Entry 6ZDT (X-ray diffraction, 1.71 A resolution); this record covers chains A and B.

[Chain A]
Name: rRNA 2'-O-methyltransferase fibrillarin
Source organism: Saccharomyces cerevisiae
Notes: EC 2.1.1.-; fragment: Nop1short
UniProt: P15646 (FBRL_YEAST); residues 83-327 here = UniProt positions 83-327
Amino-acid sequence (248 residues; numbered 80 to 327; the number before each row is that of its first residue):
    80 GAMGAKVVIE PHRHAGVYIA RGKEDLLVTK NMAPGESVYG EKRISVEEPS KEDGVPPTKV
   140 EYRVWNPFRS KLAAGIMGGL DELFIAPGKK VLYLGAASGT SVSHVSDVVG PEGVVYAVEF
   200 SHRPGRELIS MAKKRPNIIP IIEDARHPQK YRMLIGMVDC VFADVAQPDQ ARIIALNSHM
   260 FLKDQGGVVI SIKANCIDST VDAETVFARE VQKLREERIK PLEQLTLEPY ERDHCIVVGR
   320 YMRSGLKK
Unresolved in the structure: 80-85, 128-133, 277-280, 327
Sequence notes: expression tag (80-82)
Modified residues: Cys314 (S-hydroxycysteine; CSO)
Reported in the primary citation:
  - mutagenesis - E222K: abolished binding to Nop561-166-E71K/Y158K
  - mutagenesis - R231E, M236K/D263R: abolished binding to Nucleolar protein 56 (chain B)

[Chain B]
Name: Nucleolar protein 56
Source organism: Saccharomyces cerevisiae
Notes: fragment: 56ntd
UniProt: Q12460 (NOP56_YEAST); numbering as in UniProt (aligned over 1-166)
Amino-acid sequence (168 residues; numbered -1 to 166; the number before each row is that of its first residue; numbers below 1 keep their minus sign (Gly-1 is residue -1)):
    -1 GAMAPIEYLL FEEPTGYAVF KVKLQQDDIG SRLKEVQEQI NDFGAFTKLI ELVSFAPFKG
    59 AAEALENAND ISEGLVSESL KAILDLNLPK ASSKKKNITL AISDKNLGPS IKEEFPYVDC
   119 ISNELAQDLI RGVRLHGEKL FKGLQSGDLE RAQLGLGHAY SRAKVKFS
Unresolved in the structure: 142, 166
Sequence notes: expression tag (-1 to 0)
Reported in the primary citation:
  - mutagenesis - L147W/E148F: unchanged binding to rRNA 2'-O-methyltransferase fibrillarin (chain A)
  - mutagenesis - L147W/E148F: unchanged binding to Pf Fib
  - mutagenesis - Q35A/N39A: decreased binding to rRNA 2'-O-methyltransferase fibrillarin (chain A)
  - mutagenesis - E10K/E11K, E71K/Y158K: abolished binding to rRNA 2'-O-methyltransferase fibrillarin (chain A)
  - conformationally variable residues (side-chain flip): Leu22, Arg30, Leu31

[Chain A / chain B interface]
Pairs across the interface - 74 pairs, chain A then chain B:
  Lys169(A) with Glu148(B), salt bridge
  Val193(A) with Glu148(B)
  Tyr195(A) with Gln151(B), hydrogen bond
  His201(A) with Lys162(B); Val163(B)
  Arg205(A) with Val163(B), hydrogen bond (side chain-backbone); Phe165(B)
  Ile208(A) with His156(B); Ser159(B); Arg160(B); Val163(B), hydrophobic
  Ala211(A) with His156(B)
  Lys212(A) with Arg160(B)
  Pro215(A) with Leu152(B)
  Ile217(A) with Leu152(B)
  Ile218(A) with Gln151(B); Leu152(B)
  Pro219(A) with Gly155(B); His156(B); Ser159(B), hydrogen bond (backbone-side chain)
  Ile220(A) with Ser159(B)
  Ile221(A) with Ser159(B), hydrogen bond (backbone-side chain); Lys162(B); Val163(B), hydrophobic
  Glu222(A) with Tyr158(B), hydrogen bond; Lys162(B), salt bridge
  Gln228(A) with Ser101(B), hydrogen bond; Asp102(B), hydrogen bond (side chain-backbone)
  Lys229(A) with Ser70(B); Tyr158(B)
  Arg231(A) with Glu10(B), salt bridge; Ile69(B); Ser101(B), hydrogen bond; Asp102(B), salt bridge; Leu105(B); Arg132(B), hydrogen bond (backbone-side chain)
  Met232(A) with Glu10(B); Glu11(B); Pro12(B); Phe56(B), hydrophobic; Asn65(B); Ala66(B), hydrophobic; Ile69(B), hydrophobic; Gln151(B)
  Leu233(A) with Gln151(B); Leu154(B), hydrophobic; Gly155(B)
  Ile234(A) with Arg132(B), hydrogen bond (backbone-side chain); Gln151(B)
  Gly235(A) with Arg132(B); Gln151(B)
  Met236(A) with Arg129(B); Arg132(B); Leu133(B), hydrophobic
  Ser257(A) with Arg129(B), hydrogen bond (backbone-side chain)
  His258(A) with Arg129(B), hydrogen bond (backbone-side chain)
  Met259(A) with Ser101(B); Gln125(B); Arg129(B); Arg132(B)
  Phe260(A) with Arg132(B)
  Leu261(A) with Arg129(B), hydrogen bond (backbone-side chain)
  Lys262(A) with Arg129(B)
  Asp263(A) with Asn39(B), hydrogen bond; Arg129(B)
  Arg297(A) with Gln35(B); Glu122(B), salt bridge
  Tyr320(A) with Arg129(B)
  Arg322(A) with Gln35(B); Glu122(B); Asp126(B), salt bridge; Arg129(B)
  Ser323(A) with Lys32(B); Gln35(B), hydrogen bond
Interface residues without a listed pair, chain A (35 interface residues in all): Ser209
Interface residues without a listed pair, chain B (34 interface residues in all): Glu36, Glu71
Interface features reported in the paper:
  - pairs named by the authors: Lys169(A)-Glu148(B), Tyr195(A)-Gln151(B) (hydrogen bond), Glu222(A)-Tyr158(B) (hydrogen bond), Gln228(A)-Ser101(B) (hydrogen bond), Arg231(A)-Glu10(B) (hydrogen bond), Asp263(A)-Asn39(B) (hydrogen bond), Arg297(A)-Glu122(B) (hydrogen bond), Arg322(A)-Asp126(B) (hydrogen bond), Ser323(A)-Gln35(B), Lys32(B)-Ser323(A) (backbone contact)
  - interface residues, chain A: Met236(A)
  - interface residues, chain B: Asp102(B), Arg129(B), Arg132(B), Ser159(B), Val163(B)

[Summary]
Chain A and chain B form an interface of 35 and 34 residues respectively; the contacts include 15 hydrogen
bonds and 6 salt bridges. Polar pairs include Lys169(A)-Glu148(B), Glu222(A)-Lys162(B) and Arg231(A)-Glu10(B).
The paper describes contacts between Lys169(A) and Glu148(B) and Ser323(A) and Gln35(B); hydrogen bonds
between Tyr195(A) and Gln151(B), Glu222(A) and Tyr158(B) and Gln228(A) and Ser101(B) among others; a backbone
contact between Lys32(B) and Ser323(A). From the paper: R231E and M236K/D263R of chain A abolish binding to
Nucleolar protein 56 (chain B); interface residues Met236(A) and Asp102(B) among others; 7 substitutions were
tested in all.
Here chain A is rRNA 2'-O-methyltransferase fibrillarin and chain B is Nucleolar protein 56, both from
Saccharomyces cerevisiae. Entry 6ZDT (Crystal structure of eukaryotic Fibrillarin with Nop56 N-terminal
domain) was determined by X-ray diffraction.
